Entry 6ZJN (electron microscopy, 6.10 A resolution (low resolution: residue-level contacts below are approximate; hydrogen-bond / salt-bridge calls are withheld)); this record covers chains A and H of the 15 polymer chains in the assembly.

Chain A:
Protein: NADH-quinone oxidoreductase subunit 7
Source organism: Thermus thermophilus
Notes: EC 7.1.1.-
UniProt: Q56217 (NQO7_THET8); residue numbers follow UniProt; this construct covers 1-119
Amino-acid sequence (119 residues; row label = number of the first residue in the row):
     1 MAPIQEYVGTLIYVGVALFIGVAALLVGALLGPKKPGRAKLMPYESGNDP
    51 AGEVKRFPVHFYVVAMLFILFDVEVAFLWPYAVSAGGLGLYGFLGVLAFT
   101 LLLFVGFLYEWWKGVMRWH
Disordered / not traced: 118-119

Chain H:
Protein: NADH-quinone oxidoreductase subunit 8
Source organism: Thermus thermophilus
Notes: EC 7.1.1.-
UniProt: Q60019 (NQO8_THET8); residues 1-365 here = UniProt positions 1-365
Amino-acid sequence (365 residues; each row starts with the number of its first residue):
     1 MTWSYPVDPYWMVALKALLVVVGLLTAFAFMTLIERRLLARFQVRMGPNR
    51 VGPFGLLQPLADAIKSIFKEDIVVAQADRFLFVLAPLISVVFALLAFGLI
   101 PFGPPGSFFGYQPWVINLDLGILYLFAVSELAVYGIFLSGWASGSKYSLL
   151 GSLRSSASLISYELGLGLALLAPVLLVGSLNLNDIVNWQKEHGWLFLYAF
   201 PAFLVYLIASMAEAARTPFDLPEAEQELVGGYHTEYSSIKWALFQMAEYI
   251 HFITASALIPTLFLGGWTMPVLEVPYLWMFLKIAFFLFFFIWIRATWFRL
   301 RYDQLLRFGWGFLFPLALLWFLVTALVVALDLPRTYLLYLSALSFLVLLG
   351 AVLYTPKPARKGGGA
Disordered / not traced: 1, 355-365

How chain A and chain H interact:
Pairs across the interface - 10 pairs, chain A then chain H:
  Met-1(A) / Asp-119(H)
  Pro-3(A) / Thr-2(H)
  Gly-32(A) / Phe-68(H)
  Gly-32(A) / Lys-69(H)
  Pro-33(A) / Glu-70(H)
  Leu-41(A) / Val-74(H)
  Leu-41(A) / Ala-75(H)
  Pro-50(A) / Tyr-147(H)
  Gly-86(A) / Ala-329(H)
  Phe-93(A) / Ala-329(H)
Other interface residues (no listed pair), chain A (14 interface residues in all): Ala-2, Gln-5, Glu-6, Leu-31, Ala-82, Val-83
Other interface residues (no listed pair), chain H (15 interface residues in all): Trp-3, Val-7, Asn-117, Val-174, Gly-178, Val-328

In short:
The interface between chain A and chain H involves 14 residues on one side and 15 on the other.
Chain A is NADH-quinone oxidoreductase subunit 7 and chain H is NADH-quinone oxidoreductase subunit 8, both
from Thermus thermophilus; the structure, Respiratory complex I from Thermus thermophilus, NADH dataset, minor
state, was determined by electron microscopy together with 6I0D, 6I1P, 6Q8O, 6Q8W, 6Q8X, 6Y11 and 3 further
entries from the same study.
